1RE3 - chains A and B of the 4 polymer chains in the assembly; structure by X-ray diffraction, 2.45 A resolution.

[Chain A]
Name: Fibrinogen alpha/alpha-E chain
Organism: Homo sapiens
Notes: fragment: Fragment D of fibrinogen alpha chain
UniProtKB: P02671 (FIBA_HUMAN); residues 126-191 here correspond to UniProt positions 145-210 (UniProt number = residue number + 19)
Chain sequence (66 residues; numbered 126 to 191; the number before each row is that of its first residue):
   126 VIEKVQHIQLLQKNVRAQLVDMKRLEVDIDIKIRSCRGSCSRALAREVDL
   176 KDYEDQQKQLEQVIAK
Unresolved in the structure: 126-130, 191

[Chain B]
Name: Fibrinogen beta chain
Organism: Homo sapiens
Notes: fragment: Fragment D of BbetaD398A fibrinogen beta chain
UniProtKB: P02675 (FIBB_HUMAN); residues 149-461 here correspond to UniProt positions 179-491 (UniProt number = residue number + 30)
Chain sequence (313 residues; numbered 149 to 461; the number before each row is that of its first residue):
   149 HQLYIDETVNSNIPTNLRVLRSILENLRSKIQKLESDVSAQMEYCRTPCT
   199 VSCNIPVVSGKECEEIIRKGGETSEMYLIQPDSSVKPYRVYCDMNTENGG
   249 WTVIQNRQDGSVDFGRKWDPYKQGFGNVATNTDGKNYCGLPGEYWLGNDK
   299 ISQLTRMGPTELLIEMEDWKGDKVKAHYGGFTVQNEANKYQISVNKYRGT
   349 AGNALMDGASQLMGENRTMTIHNGMFFSTYDRDNDGWLTSDPRKQCSKEA
   399 GGGWWYNRCHAANPNGRYYWGGQYTWDMAKHGTDDGVVWMNWKGSWYSMR
   449 KMSMKIRPFFPQQ
Unresolved in the structure: 149-164, 459-461
Differences from the reference sequence: engineered mutation Ala398 (Asp428 in P02675)
Curated features (UniProtKB/Swiss-Prot):
  - glycosylation: Asn364 (N-linked (GlcNAc...) asparagine)
Disulfide bonds: Cys201-Cys286, Cys211-Cys240, Cys394-Cys407
Glycans and other covalent adducts: N-acetylglucosamine (NAG) linked to Asn364
Metal / ion sites: Ca2+: Asp381, Asp383, Trp385

[Interface between chain A and chain B]
Inter-chain disulfides: Cys165(A)-Cys193(B)
Pairs across the interface (65):
  Ile133(A) - Leu165(B)  hydrophobic
  Leu136(A) - Leu168(B)  hydrophobic
  Val140(A) - Leu168(B)  hydrophobic
  Val140(A) - Leu172(B)  hydrophobic
  Gln143(A) - Leu172(B)
  Gln143(A) - Leu175(B)
  Leu144(A) - Leu175(B)  hydrophobic
  Met147(A) - Leu175(B)
  Met147(A) - Lys178(B)
  Met147(A) - Ile179(B)  hydrophobic
  Lys148(A) - Asp425(B)  salt bridge
  Arg149(A) - Trp424(B)  hydrogen bond (side chain-backbone)
  Arg149(A) - Asp425(B)
  Arg149(A) - Met426(B)
  Arg149(A) - Ala427(B)  hydrogen bond (side chain-backbone)
  Glu151(A) - Leu182(B)
  Val152(A) - Met426(B)
  Asp153(A) - Arg415(B)  salt bridge
  Asp153(A) - Lys428(B)  salt bridge
  Ile154(A) - Val186(B)  hydrophobic
  Ile156(A) - Arg415(B)
  Ile156(A) - Tyr416(B)
  Lys157(A) - Arg415(B)
  Ile158(A) - Asp185(B)
  Ile158(A) - Gln189(B)
  Arg159(A) - Asp257(B)
  Arg159(A) - Gly258(B)
  Arg159(A) - Ser259(B)
  Arg159(A) - Trp418(B)
  Ser160(A) - Gly258(B)  hydrogen bond (backbone-backbone)
  Ser160(A) - Ser259(B)
  Ser160(A) - Val260(B)
  Ser160(A) - Asp261(B)
  Cys161(A) - Gln189(B)
  Arg162(A) - Ser259(B)
  Gly163(A) - Cys197(B)  hydrogen bond (backbone-side chain)
  Gly163(A) - Ser259(B)  hydrogen bond (backbone-backbone)
  Gly163(A) - Asn275(B)  hydrogen bond (backbone-side chain)
  Ser164(A) - Pro196(B)
  Ser164(A) - Cys197(B)  hydrogen bond (backbone-backbone)
  Cys165(A) - Tyr192(B)
  Cys165(A) - Cys193(B)  disulfide
  Cys165(A) - Thr195(B)
  Cys165(A) - Pro196(B)
  Cys165(A) - Cys197(B)
  Ser166(A) - Tyr192(B)  hydrogen bond (side chain-backbone)
  Ser166(A) - Thr195(B)  hydrogen bond (backbone-backbone)
  Ser166(A) - Pro196(B)
  Ser166(A) - Cys197(B)
  Arg167(A) - Gln189(B)
  Arg167(A) - Tyr192(B)  hydrogen bond
  Ala168(A) - Gln189(B)
  Leu169(A) - Asp185(B)
  Leu169(A) - Gln189(B)
  Arg171(A) - Leu182(B)
  Arg171(A) - Asp185(B)  salt bridge
  Leu175(A) - Met426(B)  hydrophobic
  Asp177(A) - Asn174(B)  hydrogen bond
  Asp177(A) - Lys178(B)  salt bridge
  Tyr178(A) - Leu175(B)  hydrophobic
  Tyr178(A) - Lys178(B)
  Gln181(A) - Ile171(B)
  Gln181(A) - Asn174(B)
  Leu185(A) - Leu168(B)  hydrophobic
  Val188(A) - Leu165(B)  hydrophobic
Other interface residues (no listed pair), chain A (38 interface residues in all): Gln137, Val145, Leu150, Gln182, Gln184
Other interface residues (no listed pair), chain B (35 interface residues in all): Ser170, Ala188, Tyr417, Gly430

[In short]
The interface between chain A and chain B involves 38 residues on one side and 35 on the other, with 1
disulfide bond, 11 hydrogen bonds and 5 salt bridges. Polar contacts include Lys148(A)-Asp425(B),
Asp153(A)-Arg415(B) and Asp153(A)-Lys428(B). Covalently linked N-acetylglucosamine: at Asn364(B).
Chain A is Fibrinogen alpha/alpha-E chain and chain B is Fibrinogen beta chain, both from Homo sapiens; the
structure, Crystal Structure of Fragment D of BbetaD398A Fibrinogen with the Peptide Ligand
Gly-His-Arg-Pro-Amide, was determined by X-ray diffraction together with 1RE4 from the same study.
